7LYY - chains A and B; structure by X-ray diffraction, 2.75 A resolution.

[Chain A]
Molecule: GP1
From: Zaire ebolavirus
Notes: fragment: proteolyzed EbzaA.19907.a.HE11 N-terminal domain
UniProtKB: Q05320 (VGP_EBOZM); the author numbering skips numbers that UniProt does not, so the offset changes along the chain: 32-292 = UniProt 32-292; 453-477 = UniProt 293-317
Sequence (290 residues; row label = number of the first residue in the row; note: 160 numbers in that range are skipped by the numbering (no residue carries them; nothing is unmodelled there); X marks 5 residues of unknown identity (built as UNK)):
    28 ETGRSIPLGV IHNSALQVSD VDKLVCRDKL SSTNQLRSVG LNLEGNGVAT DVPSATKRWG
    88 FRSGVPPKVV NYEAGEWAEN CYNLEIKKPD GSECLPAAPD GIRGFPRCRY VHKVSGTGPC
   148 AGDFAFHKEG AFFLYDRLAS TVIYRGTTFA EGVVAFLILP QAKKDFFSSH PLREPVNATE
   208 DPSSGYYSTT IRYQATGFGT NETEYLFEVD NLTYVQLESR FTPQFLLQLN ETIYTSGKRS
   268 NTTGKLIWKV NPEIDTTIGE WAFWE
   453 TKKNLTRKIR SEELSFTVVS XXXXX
Disordered / not traced: 28-31, 190-211, 281-286, 453-472
Sequence notes: expression tag (28-31); engineered mutation Ala-42 (Thr in Q05320); conflict UNK_473 (Asn313 in Q05320), UNK_474 (Gly314 in Q05320), UNK_475 (Ala315 in Q05320), UNK_476 (Lys316 in Q05320), UNK_477 (Asn317 in Q05320)
Swiss-Prot annotation at these positions:
  - site (Involved in receptor recognition and/or post-binding events): Leu-57, Leu-63, Arg-64, Phe-88, Lys-95, Ile-170
  - glycosylation (N-linked (GlcNAc...) asparagine): Asn-40, Asn-204, Asn-228, Asn-238, Asn-257, Asn-268, Asn-456
Disulfide bonds: Cys-108/Cys-135, Cys-121/Cys-147
Glycans and other covalent adducts: N-acetylglucosamine (NAG) linked to Asn-228, Asn-238, Asn-257, Asn-268
Small-molecule neighbours: YPM ((1s,3R,5S,7s)-N-[(1r,4r)-4-aminocyclohexyl]-3,5-diphenyladamantane-1-carboxamide): Ile-38, Arg-64, Val-66, Gly-67, Leu-68, Ala-101, Gly-102, Leu-184, Leu-186, Pro-187

[Chain B]
Molecule: GP2
From: Zaire ebolavirus
Notes: fragment: proteolyzed EbzaA.19907.a.HE11 C-terminal domain
UniProtKB: Q05320 (VGP_EBOZM); residue numbers follow UniProt; this construct covers 502-632
Sequence (168 residues; numbered 502 to 669; the number before each row is that of its first residue):
   502 EAIVNAQPKC NPNLHYWTTQ DEGAAIGLAW IPYFGPAAEG IYIEGLMHNQ DGLICGLRQL
   562 ANETTQALQL FLRATTELRT FSILNRKAID FLLQRWGGTC HILGPDCCIE PADWTKNITD
   622 KIDQIIHDFV DGSGYIPEAP RDGQAYVRKD GEWVLLSTFL GTHHHHHH
Disordered / not traced: 623-669
Sequence notes: engineered mutation Ala-613 (His in Q05320); expression tag (633-669)
Swiss-Prot annotation at these positions:
  - region: Gly-524 to Ala-539 (Fusion peptide)
  - glycosylation (N-linked (GlcNAc...) asparagine): Asn-563, Asn-618
  - mutagenesis: Cys-511 (C511G: Induces GP1 secretion. Complete loss of virus capability to enter into host cell), Gly-528 (G528R: Reduced infectivity), Leu-529 (L529A/R: Reduced infectivity), Ile-532 (I532A: Reduced infectivity; I532R: Almost complete loss of infectivity. No effect on transport of GP to the cell surface and incorporation onto virions), Phe-535 (F535A: Reduced infectivity; F535R: Almost complete loss of infectivity. No effect on transport of GP to the cell surface and incorporation onto virions), Gly-536 (G536A: Almost complete loss of infectivity. No effect on transport of GP to the cell surface and incorporation onto virions), Pro-537 (P537R: Almost complete loss of infectivity. No effect on transport of GP to the cell surface and incorporation onto virions), Cys-556 (C556S: Induces GP1 secretion. Complete loss of virus capability to enter into host cell), Asn-563 (N563D: Reduced levels of expression of GP, GP1 and GP2. 20% loss of virus capability to enter into host cell), Cys-601 (C601S: Induces GP1 secretion. Complete loss of virus capability to enter into host cell), Cys-608 (C608G: Induces GP1 secretion. Complete loss of virus capability to enter into host cell), Cys-609 (C609G: Induces GP1 secretion. Complete loss of virus capability to enter into host cell), 2 further mutagenesis entries in UniProt
Disulfide bonds: Cys-511/Cys-556, Cys-601/Cys-608
Glycans and other covalent adducts: N-acetylglucosamine (NAG) linked to Asn-563
Small-molecule neighbours: YPM ((1s,3R,5S,7s)-N-[(1r,4r)-4-aminocyclohexyl]-3,5-diphenyladamantane-1-carboxamide): Leu-515, Tyr-517, Thr-519, Thr-520, Met-548, Leu-554, Leu-558

[How chain A and chain B interact]
Residue-residue contacts (103):
  Ser-32(A) / Ala-568(B)
  Ile-33(A) / Ala-568(B)  hydrophobic
  Ile-33(A) / Phe-572(B)  hydrophobic
  Ile-33(A) / Lys-588(B)  hydrogen bond (backbone-side chain)
  Pro-34(A) / Ala-568(B)
  Leu-35(A) / Lys-588(B)
  Gly-36(A) / Leu-561(B)
  Ile-38(A) / Leu-554(B)  hydrophobic
  Ser-41(A) / Asp-552(B)
  Leu-43(A) / Ile-504(B)
  Leu-43(A) / Leu-554(B)  hydrophobic
  Leu-43(A) / Gly-557(B)
  Leu-43(A) / Leu-558(B)
  Gln-44(A) / Glu-502(B)
  Gln-44(A) / Ile-504(B)
  Val-45(A) / Glu-502(B)  hydrogen bond (backbone-backbone)
  Val-45(A) / Ile-504(B)  hydrophobic
  Val-45(A) / Leu-561(B)  hydrophobic
  Val-48(A) / Gln-595(B)  hydrogen bond (backbone-side chain)
  Lys-50(A) / Gln-595(B)  hydrogen bond (backbone-side chain)
  Leu-51(A) / Gln-595(B)
  Leu-51(A) / Arg-596(B)
  Leu-51(A) / Asp-607(B)
  Val-52(A) / Arg-596(B)  hydrogen bond (backbone-side chain)
  Cys-53(A) / Cys-609(B)  disulfide
  Asp-55(A) / Phe-592(B)
  Leu-57(A) / Phe-592(B)  hydrophobic
  Leu-63(A) / Leu-585(B)
  Leu-63(A) / Ala-589(B)  hydrophobic
  Arg-64(A) / Thr-519(B)  hydrogen bond
  Arg-64(A) / Leu-585(B)
  Ser-65(A) / Leu-585(B)
  Leu-68(A) / Leu-558(B)
  Leu-68(A) / Arg-559(B)
  Leu-68(A) / Ala-562(B)  hydrophobic
  Gly-72(A) / Lys-510(B)
  Gly-72(A) / Cys-511(B)
  Gly-72(A) / Asn-512(B)  hydrogen bond (backbone-backbone)
  Gly-72(A) / Arg-559(B)
  Asn-73(A) / Gln-508(B)
  Asn-73(A) / Pro-509(B)
  Asn-73(A) / Lys-510(B)  hydrogen bond (backbone-backbone)
  Asn-73(A) / Arg-559(B)
  Lys-95(A) / Leu-573(B)  hydrogen bond (side chain-backbone)
  Lys-95(A) / Arg-574(B)
  Lys-95(A) / Thr-576(B)  hydrogen bond (side chain-backbone)
  Lys-95(A) / Glu-578(B)
  Val-96(A) / Leu-579(B)  hydrogen bond (backbone-backbone)
  Val-96(A) / Arg-580(B)
  Val-96(A) / Thr-581(B)  hydrogen bond (backbone-backbone)
  Val-97(A) / Thr-581(B)
  Val-97(A) / Ile-584(B)  hydrophobic
  Asn-98(A) / Thr-581(B)  hydrogen bond (backbone-backbone)
  Asn-98(A) / Phe-582(B)
  Tyr-99(A) / Trp-518(B)
  Glu-100(A) / Thr-519(B)  hydrogen bond (backbone-side chain)
  Ala-101(A) / Trp-518(B)
  Ala-101(A) / Thr-519(B)
  Gly-102(A) / Tyr-517(B)
  Gly-102(A) / Trp-518(B)  hydrogen bond (backbone-backbone)
  Glu-103(A) / Asn-512(B)
  Glu-103(A) / Leu-515(B)
  Glu-103(A) / His-516(B)
  Glu-103(A) / Trp-518(B)  hydrogen bond (backbone-side chain)
  Glu-103(A) / Arg-559(B)  salt bridge
  Trp-104(A) / His-516(B)  hydrogen bond (backbone-backbone)
  Trp-104(A) / Tyr-517(B)  hydrogen bond (side chain-backbone)
  Trp-104(A) / Trp-518(B)
  Trp-104(A) / Glu-545(B)
  Pro-126(A) / Arg-580(B)
  Asp-127(A) / Arg-580(B)  hydrogen bond (backbone-side chain)
  Phe-132(A) / Trp-518(B)
  Pro-133(A) / Trp-518(B)  hydrophobic
  Pro-133(A) / Tyr-543(B)
  Arg-134(A) / Trp-518(B)
  Arg-134(A) / Tyr-543(B)
  Gly-157(A) / Thr-566(B)
  Gly-157(A) / Gln-570(B)  hydrogen bond (backbone-side chain)
  Phe-159(A) / Leu-569(B)  hydrophobic
  Phe-159(A) / Gln-570(B)
  Phe-159(A) / Leu-573(B)  hydrophobic
  Asp-163(A) / Tyr-543(B)  hydrogen bond
  Arg-164(A) / Trp-518(B)
  Arg-164(A) / Ile-542(B)
  Arg-164(A) / Tyr-543(B)
  Leu-165(A) / Phe-582(B)  hydrophobic
  Thr-168(A) / Gln-570(B)
  Val-180(A) / Ala-562(B)
  Val-180(A) / Thr-566(B)
  Val-181(A) / Ala-562(B)
  Val-181(A) / Thr-565(B)
  Ala-182(A) / Ala-562(B)  hydrophobic
  Phe-183(A) / Thr-565(B)
  Phe-183(A) / Ile-584(B)  hydrophobic
  Leu-184(A) / Leu-558(B)  hydrophobic
  Leu-184(A) / Leu-561(B)  hydrophobic
  Glu-287(A) / Lys-510(B)  hydrogen bond (backbone-side chain)
  Trp-288(A) / Lys-510(B)
  Ala-289(A) / Lys-510(B)
  Trp-291(A) / Lys-510(B)
  Trp-291(A) / Cys-511(B)
  Trp-291(A) / Asn-512(B)
  Glu-292(A) / Lys-510(B)  salt bridge
Interface residues without a listed pair, chain A (64 interface residues in all): Ala-42, Thr-60, Val-66, Asn-69, Gly-74, Gly-128, Ile-129, Arg-130, Ala-158, Phe-290
Interface residues without a listed pair, chain B (54 interface residues in all): Pro-513, Asn-514, Thr-520, Ala-539, Glu-540, Asn-563, Glu-564, Asn-586, Cys-608
Disulfides between the chains: Cys-53(A)/Cys-609(B)

[Summary]
64 residues of chain A and 54 residues of chain B are in contact; the contacts include 1 disulfide bond, 22
hydrogen bonds and 2 salt bridges. Polar pairs include Glu-103(A)/Arg-559(B), Glu-292(A)/Lys-510(B) and
Ile-33(A)/Lys-588(B). Compound YPM is bound between chain A and chain B.
Here chain A is GP1 and chain B is GP2, both from Zaire ebolavirus. Entry 7LYY (Crystal Structure of Ebola
zaire Envelope glycoprotein GP in complex with compound ARN0075164) was determined by X-ray diffraction.
